PDB entry 6GVD | X-ray diffraction, 1.22 A resolution | chain A

Chain A:
Name: Alpha-galactosidase
From: Thermotoga maritima (strain ATCC 43589 / MSB8 / DSM 3109 / JCM 10099)
Notes: EC 3.2.1.22
UniProt: G4FEF4 (AGAL_THEMA); numbering as in UniProt (aligned over 1-552)
Amino-acid sequence (575 residues; each row starts with the number of its first residue; numbers below 1 keep their minus sign (Met-22 is residue -22)):
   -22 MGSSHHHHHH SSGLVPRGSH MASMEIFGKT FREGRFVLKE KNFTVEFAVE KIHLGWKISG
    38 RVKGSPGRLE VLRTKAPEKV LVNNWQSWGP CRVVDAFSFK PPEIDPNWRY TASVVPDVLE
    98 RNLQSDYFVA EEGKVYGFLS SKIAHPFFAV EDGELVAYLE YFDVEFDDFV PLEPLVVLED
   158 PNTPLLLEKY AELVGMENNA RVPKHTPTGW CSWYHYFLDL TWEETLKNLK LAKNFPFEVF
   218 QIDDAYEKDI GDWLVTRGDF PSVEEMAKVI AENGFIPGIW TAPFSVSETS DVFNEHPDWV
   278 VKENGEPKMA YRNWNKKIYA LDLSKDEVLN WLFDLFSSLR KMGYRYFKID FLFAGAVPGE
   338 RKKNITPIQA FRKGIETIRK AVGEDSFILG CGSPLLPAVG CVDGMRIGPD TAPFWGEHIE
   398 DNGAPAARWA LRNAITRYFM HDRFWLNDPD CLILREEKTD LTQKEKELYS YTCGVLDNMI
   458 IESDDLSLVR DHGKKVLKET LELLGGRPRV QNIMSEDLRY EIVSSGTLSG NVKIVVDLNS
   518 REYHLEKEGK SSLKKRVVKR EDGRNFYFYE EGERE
Disordered / not traced: -22 to -6, 526-552
Construct notes: initiating methionine (-22); expression tag (-21 to 0)
Metal / ion sites: Mg2+ site 1: Asp419, Asp454; Mg2+ site 2 near Asp425 (its only coordinating residue here)
Residues lining bound ligands: FDK ((1S,2S,3S,4S)-5-(hydroxymethyl)cyclohex-5-ene-1,2,3,4-tetrol): Trp65, Trp190, Tyr191, Asp220, Asp221, Trp257, Trp291, Lys325, Asp327, Phe328, Cys368, Arg383, Asp387
Swiss-Prot annotation at these positions:
  - active site: Asp327 (Nucleophile), Asp387 (Proton donor/acceptor)
  - binding site (substrate): Trp65, Tyr191, Asp220, Asp221, Lys325 to Asp327, Cys368, Arg383
From the paper describing this entry:
  - binding site for FDK: Arg383, Asp387
  - catalytic residues: Asp387

Overview:
Chain A binds compound FDK. The Mg2+ site 1 is built by Asp419 and Asp454. From UniProt: active-site residues
Asp327 and Asp387 and 9 substrate-binding residues. From the paper: the catalytic residue Asp387; a binding
site for FDK at Arg383 and Asp387.
Chain A is Alpha-galactosidase (Thermotoga maritima (strain ATCC 43589 / MSB8 / DSM 3109 / JCM 10099)); the
structure, Alpha-galactosidase from Thermotoga maritima in complex with cyclohexene-based carbasugar mimic of
galactose, was determined by X-ray diffraction (same publication as 6GTA, 6GWF, 6GWG and 6GX8).
